PDB entry 4LKM | X-ray diffraction, 2.00 A resolution | chains A and B

== Chain A ==
Name: Serine/threonine-protein kinase PLK1
Organism: Homo sapiens
Notes: EC 2.7.11.21; fragment: Polo-box domain
UniProtKB: P53350 (PLK1_HUMAN); residue numbers follow UniProt; this construct covers 371-601
Amino-acid sequence (231 residues; row label = number of the first residue in the row):
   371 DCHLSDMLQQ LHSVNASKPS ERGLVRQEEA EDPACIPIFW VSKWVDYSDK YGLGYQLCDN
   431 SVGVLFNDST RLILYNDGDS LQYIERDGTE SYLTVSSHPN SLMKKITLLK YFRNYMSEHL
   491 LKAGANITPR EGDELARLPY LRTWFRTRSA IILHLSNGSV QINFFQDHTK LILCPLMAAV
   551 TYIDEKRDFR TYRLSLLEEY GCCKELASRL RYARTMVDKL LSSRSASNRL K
Disordered / not traced: 503-507
Swiss-Prot annotation at these positions:
  - region: Ala493 to Arg507 (Linker), His538 to Lys540 (Important for interaction with phosphorylated proteins)
  - modified residue: Ser375 (Phosphoserine), Ser450 (Phosphoserine), Thr498 (Phosphothreonine)
  - cross-link: Lys492 (Glycyl lysine isopeptide (Lys-Gly) (interchain with G-Cter in ubiquitin))
  - mutagenesis: Trp414 (W414F: Abolishes interaction with CDC25C and reduces centrosomal localization; W414F: No effect on centrosomal localization, nor on S-phase progression; when asscociated with A-427 ...), Val415 (V415A: Loss of centrosomal localization and of S-phase progression; when associated with A- 414 and A-427), Leu427 (L427A: No effect on centrosomal localization, nor on S-phase progression; when associated with A-414. Loss of centrosomal localization and of S-phase progression; when associated with A- 414 and A-415), Lys492 (K492R: Severe mitotic defects leading to prometaphase delay. Increased localization at kinetochores leading to increased levels of phosphorylated BUBR1), His538 (H538A: In pincer mutant; loss of centrosomal location and decreased interaction with phosphorylated CDC25C and BUB1; when associated with M-540), Lys540 (K540M: In pincer mutant; loss of centrosomal location and decreased interaction with phosphorylated CDC25C and BUB1; when associated with A-538)
Reported in the primary citation:
  - conformationally variable residues (side-chain flip): Tyr481

== Chain B ==
Name: Pl-74
Amino-acid sequence (9 residues; each row starts with the number of its first residue; numbers below 1 keep their minus sign (5PV-1 is residue -1)):
    -1 XXPLHSTMX
Modified residues: 5PV (5-phenylvaleric acid) at position -1, ACA (6-aminohexanoic acid) at position 0, NH2 (amino group) at position 7; Thr5 (phosphothreonine; TPO)

== How chain A and chain B interact ==
Residue-residue contacts (28; chain A residue first):
  Lys413(A) - Ser4(B)
  Trp414(A) - Leu2(B)
  Trp414(A) - His3(B)
  Trp414(A) - Ser4(B)  hydrogen bond (backbone-backbone)
  Val415(A) - ACA_0(B)
  Val415(A) - Leu2(B)
  Asp416(A) - Pro1(B)
  Asp416(A) - Leu2(B)  hydrogen bond (backbone-backbone)
  Tyr417(A) - ACA_0(B)
  Tyr417(A) - Pro1(B)
  Tyr421(A) - 5PV_-1(B)
  Tyr481(A) - 5PV_-1(B)
  Tyr485(A) - ACA_0(B)
  Tyr485(A) - His3(B)
  Tyr485(A) - Met6(B)
  His489(A) - Met6(B)
  His489(A) - NH2_7(B)  hydrogen bond (backbone-backbone)
  Leu490(A) - His3(B)
  Leu490(A) - Ser4(B)
  Leu490(A) - Thr5(B)
  Leu490(A) - Met6(B)  hydrophobic
  Leu490(A) - NH2_7(B)
  Leu491(A) - Thr5(B)  hydrogen bond (backbone-backbone)
  Leu491(A) - Met6(B)
  Leu491(A) - NH2_7(B)
  Arg516(A) - Leu2(B)
  His538(A) - Thr5(B)
  Lys540(A) - Thr5(B)
Other interface residues (no listed pair), chain A (15 interface residues in all): Phe534
From the paper, about this interface:
  - interface residues, chain A: Tyr481(A)

== Overview ==
15 residues of chain A and 9 residues of chain B are in contact; the contacts include 4 hydrogen bonds.
Main-chain hydrogen bonds include Trp414(A)-Ser4(B), Asp416(A)-Leu2(B) and His489(A)-NH2_7(B). Curated
annotation (UniProt) lists 6 mutagenesis sites on chain A. The paper reports the interface residue Tyr481(A);
conformational variability at Tyr481(A).
Chain A is Serine/threonine-protein kinase PLK1 (Homo sapiens) and chain B is Pl-74; the structure, Crystal
structure of Plk1 Polo-box domain in complex with PL-74, was determined by X-ray diffraction (same publication
as 4LKL).
